4RXF - chains F and J of the 10 polymer chains in the assembly; structure by X-ray diffraction, 2.40 A resolution.

# Chain F (and J)
Protein: Fructose-6-phosphate aldolase 1
Organism: Escherichia coli K-12
Notes: EC 4.1.2.-; chain J of this document is another copy of the same molecule, construct and numbering; everything in this record applies to it too
UniProtKB: P78055 (FSAA_ECOLI); numbering as in UniProt (aligned over 2-220)
Sequence (226 residues; each row starts with the number of its first residue; numbers below 1 keep their minus sign (Met-5 is residue -5)):
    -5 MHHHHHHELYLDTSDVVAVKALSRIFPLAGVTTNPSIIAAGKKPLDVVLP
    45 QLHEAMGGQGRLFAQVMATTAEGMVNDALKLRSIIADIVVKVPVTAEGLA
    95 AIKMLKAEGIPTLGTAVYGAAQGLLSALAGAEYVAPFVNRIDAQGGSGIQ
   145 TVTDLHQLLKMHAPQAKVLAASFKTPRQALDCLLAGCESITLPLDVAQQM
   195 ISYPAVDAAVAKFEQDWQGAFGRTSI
Unresolved in the structure: -5 to 0
Sequence notes: expression tag (-5 to 1); engineered mutation Phe131 (Tyr in P78055)
Swiss-Prot annotation at these positions:
  - active site: Lys85 (Schiff-base intermediate with substrate)
  - mutagenesis: Lys85 (K85R: Loss of activity)

# How chain F and chain J interact
Residue-residue contacts (60):
  Asn28(F) - Phe207(J)
  Pro29(F) - Phe207(J)
  Pro29(F) - Trp211(J)
  Ser30(F) - Phe207(J)
  Ser30(F) - Asp210(J)  hydrogen bond
  Ile32(F) - Trp211(J)  hydrophobic
  Ile32(F) - Phe215(J)  hydrophobic
  Ala33(F) - Asp210(J)
  Ala33(F) - Ala214(J)
  Lys36(F) - Phe215(J)
  Lys37(F) - Phe215(J)
  Leu39(F) - Trp211(J)  hydrophobic
  Leu39(F) - Ile220(J)  hydrophobic
  Gln59(F) - Phe207(J)
  Gln59(F) - Ile220(J)
  Met61(F) - Glu208(J)
  Met61(F) - Trp211(J)  hydrophobic
  Met61(F) - Thr218(J)
  Met61(F) - Ile220(J)
  Thr63(F) - Glu208(J)
  Ala65(F) - Arg18(J)
  Asp71(F) - Ile220(J)
  Lys74(F) - Ile220(J)
  Ala90(F) - Ile19(J)
  Ala90(F) - Ile195(J)  hydrophobic
  Glu91(F) - Arg18(J)  salt bridge
  Leu93(F) - Ile19(J)
  Leu93(F) - Ile195(J)  hydrophobic
  Ala94(F) - Arg18(J)
  Lys97(F) - Ser17(J)  hydrogen bond (side chain-backbone)
  Lys97(F) - Arg18(J)
  Lys97(F) - Ile19(J)
  Lys97(F) - Phe20(J)  hydrogen bond (side chain-backbone)
  Ala110(F) - Val200(J)
  Tyr112(F) - Ala199(J)  hydrophobic
  Tyr112(F) - Val200(J)  hydrophobic
  Tyr112(F) - Ala203(J)
  Ala114(F) - Leu174(J)  hydrophobic
  Ala115(F) - Met194(J)  hydrophobic
  Gln116(F) - Tyr197(J)
  Gln116(F) - Val200(J)
  Leu119(F) - Leu3(J)  hydrophobic
  Leu119(F) - Ile195(J)  hydrophobic
  Leu122(F) - Pro21(J)
  Ala123(F) - Pro21(J)
  Phe131(F) - Phe207(J)  hydrophobic
  Arg134(F) - Ala203(J)
  Arg134(F) - Lys206(J)
  Gln138(F) - Ala199(J)
  Asp148(F) - Leu178(J)
  Leu152(F) - Leu174(J)  hydrophobic
  Leu152(F) - Leu177(J)  hydrophobic
  Leu152(F) - Leu178(J)
  Met155(F) - Leu177(J)
  Met155(F) - Leu178(J)
  Met155(F) - Gly180(J)
  His156(F) - His1(J)
  His156(F) - Leu177(J)
  His156(F) - Gly180(J)
  His156(F) - Cys181(J)  hydrogen bond (side chain-backbone)
Interface residues without a listed pair, chain F (42 interface residues in all): Pro38, Val60, Leu75, Pro87, Val88, Thr89, Leu118, Gln151
Interface residues without a listed pair, chain J (29 interface residues in all): Val204, Ser219

# Summary
42 residues of chain F and 29 residues of chain J are in contact; the contacts include 4 hydrogen bonds and 1
salt bridge. Polar pairs include Glu91(F)-Arg18(J), Ser30(F)-Asp210(J) and Lys97(F)-Ser17(J). UniProt lists
active-site residue Lys85(F) and one mutagenesis site on chain F.
Chain F and chain J are both Fructose-6-phosphate aldolase 1 (Escherichia coli K-12); the structure,
Fructose-6-phosphate aldolase Y131F from E.coli, was determined by X-ray diffraction together with 4RXG, 4RZ4,
4RZ5, 4RZ6 and 4S1F from the same study.
